PDB entry 7DAE | X-ray diffraction, 2.39 A resolution | chains A and B of the 6 polymer chains in the assembly

# Chain A
Protein: Tubulin alpha-1B chain
From: Sus scrofa
Reference sequence: Q2XVP4 (TBA1B_PIG); residues 1-451 here = UniProt positions 1-451
Amino-acid sequence (451 residues; each row starts with the number of its first residue):
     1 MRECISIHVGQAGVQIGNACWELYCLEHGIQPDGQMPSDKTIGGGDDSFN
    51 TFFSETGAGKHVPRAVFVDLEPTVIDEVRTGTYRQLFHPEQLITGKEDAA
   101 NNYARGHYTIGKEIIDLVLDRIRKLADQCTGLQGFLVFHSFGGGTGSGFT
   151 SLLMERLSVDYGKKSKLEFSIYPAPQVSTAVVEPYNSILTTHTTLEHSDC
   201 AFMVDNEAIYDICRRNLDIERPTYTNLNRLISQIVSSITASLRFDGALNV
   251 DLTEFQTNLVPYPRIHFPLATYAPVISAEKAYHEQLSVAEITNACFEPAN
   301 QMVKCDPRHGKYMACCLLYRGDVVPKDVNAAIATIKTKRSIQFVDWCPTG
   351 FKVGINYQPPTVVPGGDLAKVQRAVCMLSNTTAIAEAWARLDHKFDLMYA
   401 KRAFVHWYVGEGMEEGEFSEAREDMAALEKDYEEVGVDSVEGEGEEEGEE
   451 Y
Unresolved in the structure: 440-451
Metal / ion sites: Ca2+: Asp39, Thr41, Gly44, Glu55
Ligand contacts: GTP (guanosine-5'-triphosphate): Gly10, Gln11, Ala12, Gln15, Ile16, Asp69, Asp98, Ala99, Ala100, Asn101, Asn102, Ser140, Gly142, Gly143, Gly144, Thr145, Gly146, Ile171, Pro173, Val177, Ser178, Thr179, Glu183, Asn206, Tyr224, Leu227, Asn228, Ile231
UniProt features mapped onto this chain:
  - motif: Met1 to Cys4 (MREC motif)
  - active site: Glu254
  - binding site (GTP): Gly10, Gln11, Ala12, Gln15, Glu71, Ala99, Ser140, Gly143, Gly144, Thr145, Gly146, Thr179, Glu183, Asn206, Tyr224, Asn228, Leu252
  - binding site (Mg(2+)): Glu71
  - site: Tyr451 (Involved in polymerization)
  - modified residue: Lys40 (N6,N6,N6-trimethyllysine), Ser48 (Phosphoserine), Ser232 (Phosphoserine), Tyr282 (3'-nitrotyrosine), Arg339 (Omega-N-methylarginine), Ser439 (Phosphoserine), Glu443 (5-glutamyl polyglutamate), Glu445 (5-glutamyl polyglutamate), Tyr451 (3'-nitrotyrosine)
  - cross-link (Glycyl lysine isopeptide (Lys-Gly)): Lys326 (interchain with G-Cter in ubiquitin), Lys370 (interchain with G-Cter in ubiquitin)

# Chain B
Protein: Tubulin beta chain
From: Sus scrofa
Reference sequence: A0A287AGU7 (A0A287AGU7_PIG); the author numbering skips numbers that UniProt does not, so the offset changes along the chain: 1-358 = UniProt 1-358; 367-453 = UniProt 359-445
Amino-acid sequence (445 residues; each row starts with the number of its first residue; note: 8 numbers in that range are skipped by the numbering (no residue carries them; nothing is unmodelled there)):
     1 MREIVHIQAGQCGNQIGAKFWEVISDEHGIDPTGSYHGDSDLQLERINVY
    51 YNEATGNKYVPRAILVDLEPGTMDSVRSGPFGQIFRPDNFVFGQSGAGNN
   101 WAKGHYTEGAELVDSVLDVVRKESESCDCLQGFQLTHSLGGGTGSGMGTL
   151 LISKIREEYPDRIMNTFSVMPSPKVSDTVVEPYNATLSVHQLVENTDETY
   201 CIDNEALYDICFRTLKLTTPTYGDLNHLVSATMSGVTTCLRFPGQLNADL
   251 RKLAVNMVPFPRLHFFMPGFAPLTSRGSQQYRALTVPELTQQMFDSKNMM
   301 AACDPRHGRYLTVAAIFRGRMSMKEVDEQMLNVQNKNSSYFVEWIPNNVK
   351 TAVCDIPP
   367 RGLKMSATFIGNSTAIQELFKRISEQFTAMFRRKAFLHWYTGEGMDEMEF
   417 TEAESNMNDLVSEYQQYQDATADEQGEFEEEEGEDEA
Unresolved in the structure: 277-279, 439-453
Metal / ion sites: Mg2+: Gln11 (together with GDP); Ca2+ near Glu111 (its only coordinating residue here)
Ligand contacts: GDP (guanosine-5'-diphosphate): Gly10, Gln11, Cys12, Gln15, Ile16, Asp67, Asn99, Ser138, Gly140, Gly141, Gly142, Thr143, Gly144, Ser145, Val169, Pro171, Val175, Asp177, Glu181, Asn204, Leu207, Tyr222, Leu225, Asn226

# How chain A and chain B interact
Pairs across the interface (54; chain A residue first):
  Gln11(A) with Gln245(B), hydrogen bond
  Lys96(A) with Met1(B), hydrogen bond (backbone-backbone); Asp128(B), salt bridge; Cys129(B)
  Glu97(A) with Met1(B); Cys129(B); Arg162(B), salt bridge
  Asp98(A) with Lys252(B), salt bridge
  Ala100(A) with Arg251(B); Lys252(B); Val255(B)
  Asn101(A) with Lys252(B)
  Arg105(A) with Arg251(B)
  Pro175(A) with Asn347(B)
  Ser178(A) with Lys350(B)
  Thr179(A) with Gln245(B); Leu246(B); Asn256(B), hydrogen bond (backbone-side chain)
  Ala180(A) with Asn256(B); Lys350(B)
  Val181(A) with Asn256(B), hydrogen bond (backbone-side chain); Ile345(B), hydrophobic; Pro346(B); Lys350(B)
  Tyr210(A) with Asp327(B)
  Glu220(A) with Lys324(B)
  Arg221(A) with Met323(B); Lys324(B); Asp327(B), salt bridge
  Tyr224(A) with Gln245(B)
  Lys394(A) with Asn347(B), hydrogen bond
  Leu397(A) with Glu343(B); Trp344(B); Pro346(B), hydrophobic
  Met398(A) with Trp344(B), hydrogen bond (backbone-backbone); Pro346(B)
  Lys401(A) with Phe260(B); Trp344(B); Ala438(B)
  Arg402(A) with Phe260(B)
  Ala403(A) with Pro259(B); Phe260(B), hydrophobic
  Phe404(A) with Val255(B); Asn256(B); Val258(B); Pro259(B), hydrogen bond (backbone-backbone); Ile345(B), hydrophobic
  His406(A) with Val258(B); Pro259(B), hydrogen bond (side chain-backbone); Phe260(B); Pro261(B)
  Trp407(A) with Ala254(B), hydrophobic; Val255(B); Val258(B), hydrogen bond (side chain-backbone)
Other interface residues (no listed pair), chain A (26 interface residues in all): Val182
Other interface residues (no listed pair), chain B (29 interface residues in all): Asp249, Thr312, Asn348, Ala436

# Summary
26 residues of chain A face 29 of chain B across their interface; the contacts include 9 hydrogen bonds and 4
salt bridges. Among the polar pairs are Lys96(A)-Asp128(B), Glu97(A)-Arg162(B) and Asp98(A)-Lys252(B). Bound
to chain A: GTP. Chain B binds GDP.
Chain A is Tubulin alpha-1B chain and chain B is Tubulin beta chain, both from Sus scrofa; the structure, EPB
in complex with tubulin, was determined by X-ray diffraction together with 7DAD and 7DAF from the same study.
